4UCW - chains A and Q; structure by X-ray diffraction, 2.30 A resolution.

[Chain A]
Molecule: Hydrogenase (nife) small subunit hyda
Organism: Desulfovibrio fructosivorans
Notes: EC 1.12.2.1
UniProt: E1K248 (E1K248_DESFR); residues 1-264 here correspond to UniProt positions 51-314 (UniProt number = residue number + 50)
Sequence (264 residues; each row starts with the number of its first residue):
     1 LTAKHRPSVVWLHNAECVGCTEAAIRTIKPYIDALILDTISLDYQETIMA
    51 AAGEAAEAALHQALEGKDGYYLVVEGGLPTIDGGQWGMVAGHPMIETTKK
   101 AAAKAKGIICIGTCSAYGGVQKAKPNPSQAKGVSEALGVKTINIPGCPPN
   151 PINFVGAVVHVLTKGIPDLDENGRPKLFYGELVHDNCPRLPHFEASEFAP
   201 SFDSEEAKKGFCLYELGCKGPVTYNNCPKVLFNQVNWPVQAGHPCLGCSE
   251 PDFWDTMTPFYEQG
Disordered / not traced: 1
Construct notes: engineered mutation Val18 (Thr68 in E1K248)
Ion coordination: 4Fe-4S cluster Fe site 1: Cys17, Cys20, Cys114, Cys147; 4Fe-4S cluster Fe site 2: His184, Cys187, Cys212, Cys218; 3Fe-4S cluster Fe: Cys227, Cys245, Cys248
Small-molecule neighbours:
  - 3Fe-4S cluster (F3S): Val183, Thr223, Asn225, Cys227, Phe232, Trp237, Pro238, Cys245, Leu246, Gly247, Cys248, Ser249
  - 4Fe-4S cluster (SF4), molecule 1: Glu16, Cys17, Val18, Gly19, Cys20, Glu75, Gly112, Thr113, Cys114, Val120, Gly146, Cys147, Pro148
  - 4Fe-4S cluster (SF4), molecule 2: Val183, His184, Cys187, Arg189, Leu190, Phe193, Cys212, Leu213, Tyr214, Cys218, Gly220, Pro221, Val239
From the paper describing this entry:
  - mutagenesis - T18V: decreased catalytic activity on oxidize H2
  - mutagenesis - T18V: decreased catalytic activity on k

[Chain Q]
Molecule: Nickel-dependent hydrogenase large subunit
Organism: Desulfovibrio fructosivorans
Notes: EC 1.12.2.1
UniProt: E1K247 (E1K247_DESFR); residue numbers follow UniProt; this construct covers 2-549
Sequence (563 residues; row label = number of the first residue in the row; numbers below 1 keep their minus sign (Ala-13 is residue -13)):
   -13 ASWSHPQFEKGASGAAESKPTPQSTFTGPIVVDPITRIEGHLRIMVEVEN
    37 GKVKDAWSSSQLFRGLEIILKGRDPRDAQHFTQRACGVCTYVHALASSRC
    87 VDDAVKVSIPANARMMRNLVMASQYLHDHLVHFYHLHALDWVDVTAALKA
   137 DPNKAAKLAASIAPARPGNSAKALKAVQDKLKAFVESGQLGIFTNAYFLG
   187 GHKAYYLPPEVDLIATAHYLEALHMQVKAASAMAILGGKNPHTQFTVVGG
   237 CSNYQGLTKDPLANYLALSKEVCQFVNECYIPDLLAVAGFYKDWGGIGGT
   287 SNYLAFGEFATDDSSPEKHLATSQFPSGVITGRDLGKVDNVDLGAIYEDV
   337 KYSWYAPGGDGKHPYDGVTDPKYTKLDDKDHYSWMKAPRYKGKAMEVGPL
   387 ARTFIAYAKGQPDFKKVVDMVLGKLSVPATALHSTLGRTAARGIETAIVC
   437 ANMEKWIKEMADSGAKDNTLCAKWEMPEESKGVGLADAPRGALSHWIRIK
   487 GKKIDNFQLVVPSTWNLGPRGAQGDKSPVEEALIGTPIADPKRPVEILRT
   537 VHAFDPCIACGVH
Disordered / not traced: -13 to 5
Construct notes: expression tag (-13 to 1)
Modified positions: Cys75 (s-hydroxycysteine; CSO)
Cystine bridges: Cys259-Cys436
Ion coordination: Mg2+: Glu53, Leu495; Ni2+: Cys72, Cys75, Cys543, Cys546; carbonmonoxide-(dicyano) iron Fe: Cys75, Cys546
Small-molecule neighbours: carbonmonoxide-(dicyano) iron (FCO): Cys75, Val78, His79, Ala474, Pro475, Arg476, Leu479, Val497, Pro498, Ser499, Cys543, Cys546
From the paper describing this entry:
  - conformationally variable residues (side-chain flip): Glu25
  - Ni2+ coordination through a water molecule: Glu25
  - post-translational modification sites: Cys75
  - binding site for Ni2+: Glu25

[Chain A / chain Q interface]
Pairs across the interface (165):
  His5(A) with Gln175(Q), hydrogen bond
  Arg6(A) with Phe170(Q); Ser173(Q), hydrogen bond; Gln175(Q), hydrogen bond (backbone-side chain)
  His13(A) with His27(Q), hydrogen bond (backbone-side chain)
  Asn14(A) with His27(Q), hydrogen bond (backbone-side chain); Leu48(Q)
  Ala15(A) with Leu48(Q), hydrophobic
  Glu16(A) with His27(Q), salt bridge; Arg50(Q); Ala545(Q)
  Cys17(A) with Arg50(Q); Arg70(Q); Cys72(Q); Gly73(Q), hydrogen bond (backbone-backbone); Val74(Q); His228(Q), hydrogen bond
  Val18(A) with Val74(Q), hydrophobic
  Gly19(A) with Gly73(Q); Pro227(Q)
  Glu22(A) with Gly73(Q); Val74(Q); His113(Q); Pro227(Q)
  Ala23(A) with Pro227(Q)
  Ile25(A) with Gln212(Q), hydrogen bond (backbone-side chain); Val213(Q)
  Arg26(A) with His113(Q), hydrogen bond; Gln212(Q), hydrogen bond; Ala216(Q); Asn226(Q), hydrogen bond; Pro227(Q)
  Ile28(A) with Val213(Q), hydrophobic
  Tyr31(A) with His210(Q); Val213(Q), hydrophobic
  Ile32(A) with Leu209(Q), hydrophobic
  Asp33(A) with Leu209(Q); His210(Q), salt bridge
  Ile36(A) with Phe170(Q)
  Leu37(A) with Phe170(Q), hydrophobic
  Ser41(A) with Gln175(Q)
  Leu42(A) with Gly177(Q); Ile178(Q), hydrogen bond (backbone-backbone)
  Asp43(A) with Gly177(Q)
  Tyr44(A) with Pro20(Q)
  Glu46(A) with Thr22(Q); Arg23(Q), hydrogen bond (backbone-backbone); His27(Q), salt bridge
  Thr47(A) with Arg23(Q); Leu122(Q)
  Ile48(A) with Arg23(Q); Ile178(Q), hydrophobic
  Met49(A) with Thr22(Q); Arg23(Q), hydrogen bond (backbone-side chain); Ile178(Q)
  Ala50(A) with Arg23(Q), hydrogen bond (backbone-side chain); Leu125(Q), hydrophobic; Ile178(Q), hydrogen bond (backbone-backbone); Ala182(Q), hydrophobic
  Ala51(A) with Thr22(Q), hydrogen bond (backbone-side chain); Thr180(Q); Asn181(Q)
  Ala52(A) with Val18(Q), hydrophobic; Pro20(Q); Thr22(Q); Tyr183(Q), hydrogen bond (backbone-side chain); Leu534(Q), hydrophobic
  Gly53(A) with Val18(Q); Asp19(Q); Pro20(Q), hydrogen bond (backbone-backbone)
  Ala55(A) with Asn181(Q), hydrogen bond (backbone-side chain); Tyr183(Q), hydrophobic
  Ala58(A) with Asn181(Q)
  Ala59(A) with Thr180(Q); Asn181(Q)
  Gln62(A) with Thr180(Q); Asn181(Q), hydrogen bond
  Asp82(A) with Tyr359(Q)
  Gln85(A) with Tyr359(Q)
  Trp86(A) with Gln47(Q); Leu48(Q); Phe49(Q), hydrogen bond (backbone-backbone); Pro357(Q), hydrophobic; Tyr359(Q); Trp370(Q), hydrophobic
  Gly87(A) with Gln47(Q); Leu48(Q)
  Met88(A) with Gln47(Q), hydrogen bond (backbone-backbone); Tyr359(Q)
  Val89(A) with His27(Q)
  Ala90(A) with Asp19(Q), hydrogen bond (backbone-side chain)
  Gly91(A) with Asp19(Q)
  Met94(A) with His27(Q)
  Val120(A) with Leu52(Q), hydrophobic; Ile55(Q); Arg70(Q)
  Gln121(A) with Arg50(Q); Ile55(Q)
  Ala123(A) with Ile55(Q); Arg59(Q)
  Lys124(A) with Ile55(Q); Arg59(Q), hydrogen bond (backbone-side chain)
  Pro125(A) with Ile54(Q), hydrophobic; Ile55(Q)
  Pro127(A) with Arg50(Q); Ile54(Q), hydrophobic; Ile55(Q)
  Cys147(A) with Arg70(Q), hydrogen bond (backbone-side chain); His228(Q)
  Pro148(A) with Pro227(Q); His228(Q)
  Phe202(A) with Val233(Q), hydrophobic; Ser238(Q); Tyr240(Q), hydrogen bond (backbone-side chain)
  Asp203(A) with Tyr240(Q); Cys457(Q); Lys459(Q)
  Ala207(A) with Tyr240(Q), hydrophobic
  Lys208(A) with Tyr240(Q); Asn454(Q)
  Phe232(A) with Lys225(Q)
  Asn233(A) with Ala216(Q); Ser217(Q), hydrogen bond (backbone-side chain); Ala220(Q); Lys225(Q); Asn226(Q), hydrogen bond (side chain-backbone)
  Val235(A) with Ser217(Q); Ala220(Q), hydrophobic
  Asn236(A) with Ala220(Q), hydrogen bond (side chain-backbone); Ile221(Q), hydrogen bond (side chain-backbone); Gly224(Q)
  Trp237(A) with Gly224(Q), hydrogen bond (backbone-backbone)
  Pro238(A) with Lys225(Q); Gln230(Q)
  Gln240(A) with Gln241(Q), hydrogen bond
  Ala241(A) with Gly224(Q); Ser238(Q), hydrogen bond (backbone-side chain); Asn239(Q), hydrogen bond (backbone-backbone)
  Gly242(A) with Ser238(Q)
  His243(A) with His66(Q); Gln230(Q); Thr232(Q); Val233(Q); Ser238(Q)
  Pro244(A) with Gln230(Q), hydrogen bond (backbone-side chain)
  Cys245(A) with Gln230(Q)
  Leu246(A) with His66(Q); Gln230(Q)
  Trp254(A) with Arg59(Q), hydrogen bond (backbone-side chain); His66(Q); Phe67(Q), hydrophobic; Arg70(Q)
  Asp255(A) with Arg59(Q), salt bridge
  Thr258(A) with Arg59(Q); Asp63(Q); Phe67(Q)
  Pro259(A) with Asp60(Q); Asp63(Q)
  Phe260(A) with Asp63(Q), hydrogen bond (backbone-side chain); His66(Q)
  Tyr261(A) with Arg62(Q); Gln65(Q), hydrogen bond; His66(Q), hydrogen bond; Thr232(Q)
  Glu262(A) with Arg62(Q), salt bridge
Other interface residues (no listed pair), chain A (83 interface residues in all): Thr27, Gln45, Ala56, Pro79, Ser128, Ser204, Gln234
Other interface residues (no listed pair), chain Q (78 interface residues in all): Ile24, Glu25, Gly26, Arg29, Gly51, Ala71, His121, Lys166, Phe179, Phe184, Leu206, Asn250, Leu362, Thr455

[Summary]
The interface between chain A and chain Q involves 83 residues on one side and 78 on the other; the contacts
include 40 hydrogen bonds and 5 salt bridges. Polar contacts include Glu16(A)-His27(Q), Asp33(A)-His210(Q) and
Glu46(A)-His27(Q). From the paper: a binding site for Ni2+ at Glu25(Q); T18V of chain A reduces catalytic
activity on oxidize H2.
Chain A is Hydrogenase (nife) small subunit hyda and chain Q is Nickel-dependent hydrogenase large subunit,
both from Desulfovibrio fructosivorans; the structure, Structure of the T18V small subunit mutant of D.
fructosovorans NiFe- hydrogenase, was determined by X-ray diffraction (same publication as 4UCQ and 4UCX).
